7XKP - chains A and G of the 7 polymer chains in the assembly; structure by electron microscopy, 3.00 A resolution.

Chain A:
Name: ATP synthase subunit alpha
From: Bacillus sp. PS3
Notes: EC 7.1.2.2
UniProt: A0A0M3VGF9 (A0A0M3VGF9_BACP3); numbering as in UniProt (aligned over 1-502)
Amino-acid sequence (502 residues; each row starts with the number of its first residue):
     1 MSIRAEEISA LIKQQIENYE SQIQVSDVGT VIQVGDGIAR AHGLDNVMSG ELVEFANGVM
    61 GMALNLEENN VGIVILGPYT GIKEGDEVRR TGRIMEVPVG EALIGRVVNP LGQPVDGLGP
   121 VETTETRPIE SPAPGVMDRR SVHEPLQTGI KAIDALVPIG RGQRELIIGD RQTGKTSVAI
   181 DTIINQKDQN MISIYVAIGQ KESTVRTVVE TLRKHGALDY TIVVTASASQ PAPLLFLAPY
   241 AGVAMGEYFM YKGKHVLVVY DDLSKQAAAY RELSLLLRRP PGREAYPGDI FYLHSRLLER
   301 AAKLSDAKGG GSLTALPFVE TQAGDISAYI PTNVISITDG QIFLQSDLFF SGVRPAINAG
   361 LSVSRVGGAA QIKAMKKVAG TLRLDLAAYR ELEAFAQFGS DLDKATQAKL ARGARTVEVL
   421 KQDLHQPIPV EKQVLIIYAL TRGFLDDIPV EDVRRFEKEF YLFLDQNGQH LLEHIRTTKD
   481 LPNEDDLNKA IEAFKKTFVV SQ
Unresolved in the structure: 1-23, 502
Sequence notes: conflict Pro132 (Arg in A0A0M3VGF9), Ser193 (Cys in A0A0M3VGF9), Phe463 (Trp in A0A0M3VGF9)

Chain G:
Name: ATP synthase gamma chain
From: Bacillus sp. PS3
UniProt: A0A0M4TPJ7 (A0A0M4TPJ7_BACP3); numbering as in UniProt (aligned over 1-285)
Amino-acid sequence (285 residues; numbered 1 to 285; the number before each row is that of its first residue):
     1 MASLRDIKTR INATKKTSQI TKAMEMVSTS KLNRAEQNAK SFVPYMEKIQ EVVANVALGA
    61 GGASHPMLVS RPVKKTGYLV ITSDRGLAGA YNSNVLRLVY QTIQKRHASP DEYAIIVIGR
   121 VGLSFFRKRN MPVILDITRL PDQPSFADIK EIARKTVGLF ADGTFDELYM YYNHYVSAIQ
   181 QEVTERKLLP LTDLAENKQR TVYEFEPSQE EILDVLLPQY AESLIYGALL DAKASEHAAR
   241 MTAMKNATDN ANELIRTLTL SYNRARQAAI TQEITEIVAG ANALQ
Unresolved in the structure: 1, 285

Chain A / chain G interface:
Contacting residue pairs (15):
  Arg278(A) - Leu284(G)
  Gly282(A) - Ile274(G)
  Arg283(A) - Ile274(G)
  Ala285(A) - Ile277(G)
  Phe395(A) - Gln19(G)
  Phe395(A) - Ala23(G)  hydrophobic
  Phe395(A) - Met26(G)  hydrophobic
  Phe398(A) - Ala23(G)  hydrophobic
  Phe398(A) - Met24(G)  hydrophobic
  Phe398(A) - Val27(G)  hydrophobic
  Ser400(A) - Ser30(G)  hydrogen bond (backbone-side chain)
  Ser400(A) - Arg34(G)
  Asp401(A) - Val27(G)
  Asp401(A) - Ser30(G)
  Leu402(A) - Ser30(G)
Interface residues without a listed pair, chain A (11 interface residues in all): Pro281, Glu284
Interface residues without a listed pair, chain G (15 interface residues in all): Lys22, Lys31, Ile270, Val278, Ala281

Summary:
11 residues of chain A and 15 residues of chain G are in contact; the contacts include 1 hydrogen bond. Its
one hydrogen-bonded contact is Ser400(A)-Ser30(G).
Chain A is ATP synthase subunit alpha and chain G is ATP synthase gamma chain, both from Bacillus sp. PS3; the
structure, F1 domain of epsilon C-terminal domain deleted FoF1 from Bacillus PS3,state1,unisite condition, was
determined by electron microscopy together with 7XKH, 7XKO, 7XKQ and 7XKR from the same study.
